PDB entry 7JT7 | X-ray diffraction, 1.94 A resolution | chain A

Chain A:
Name: 3C-like proteinase
Organism: Severe acute respiratory syndrome coronavirus 2
Notes: EC 3.4.22.69
Reference sequence: P0DTD1 (R1AB_SARS2); residues 1-306 here correspond to UniProt positions 3264-3569 (UniProt number = residue number + 3263)
Sequence (306 residues; each row starts with the number of its first residue):
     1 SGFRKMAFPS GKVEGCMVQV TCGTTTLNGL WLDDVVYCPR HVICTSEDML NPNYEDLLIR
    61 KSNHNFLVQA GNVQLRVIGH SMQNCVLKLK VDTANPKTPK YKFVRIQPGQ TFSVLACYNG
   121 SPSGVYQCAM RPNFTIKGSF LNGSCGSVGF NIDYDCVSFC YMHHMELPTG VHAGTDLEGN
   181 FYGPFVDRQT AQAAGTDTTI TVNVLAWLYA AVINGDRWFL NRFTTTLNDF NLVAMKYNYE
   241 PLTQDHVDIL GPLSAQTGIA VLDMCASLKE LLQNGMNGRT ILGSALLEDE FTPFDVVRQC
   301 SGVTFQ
Glycans and other covalent adducts: compound TG3 linked to Cys145
Ligand contacts: TG3 (ethyl (4R)-4-[[(2S)-4-methyl-2-[[(2S,3R)-3-[(2-methylpropan-2-yl)oxy]-2-(phenylmethoxycarbonylamino)butanoyl]amino]pentanoyl]amino]-5-[(3S)-2-oxidanylidenepyrrolidin-3-yl]pentanoate): Ser1, His41, Met49, Phe140, Leu141, Asn142, Gly143, Ser144, His163, His164, Met165, Glu166, Leu167, Pro168, His172, Asp187, Arg188, Gln189, Thr190, Ala191, Gln192
What the authors report for this chain:
  - binding site for TG3: His41, Met49, Gly143, Cys145, His163, His164, Met165, Glu166, Asp187, Gln189
  - catalytic residues: Cys145
  - conformationally variable residues (loop rearrangement): Thr45 to Pro52, Arg188 to Gln192

Summary:
Compound TG3 is covalently linked to Cys145. From the paper: the catalytic residue Cys145; a binding site for
TG3 at His41, Met49 and Gly143 among others.
Chain A is 3C-like proteinase (Severe acute respiratory syndrome coronavirus 2); the structure, Crystal
structure of SARS-CoV-2 3CL protease in complex with compound 4, was determined by X-ray diffraction,
deposited together with 7JSU, 7JT0, 7JW8 and 7JST.
